Entry 1KI1 (X-ray diffraction, 2.30 A resolution); this record covers chains A and B.

[Chain A]
Molecule: G25K GTP-binding protein, placental isoform
Organism: Homo sapiens
UniProt: P60953 (CDC42_HUMAN); residues 1-188 here = UniProt positions 1-188
Chain sequence (188 residues; each row starts with the number of its first residue):
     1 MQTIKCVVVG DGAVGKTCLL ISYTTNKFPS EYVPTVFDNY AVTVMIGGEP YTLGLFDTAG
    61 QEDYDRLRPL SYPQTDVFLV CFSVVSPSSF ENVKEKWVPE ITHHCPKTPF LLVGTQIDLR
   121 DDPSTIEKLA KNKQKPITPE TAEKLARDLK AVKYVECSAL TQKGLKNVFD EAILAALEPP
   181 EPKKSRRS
Unresolved in the structure: 179-188
Construct notes: engineered mutation S188 (Cys in P60953)
Swiss-Prot annotation at these positions:
  - motif: Y32 to Y40 (Effector region)
  - binding site (GTP): G10 to T17, D57 to Q61, T115 to D118
  - modified residue: Y32 (Microbial infection: O-AMP-tyrosine), T35 (Microbial infection: O-AMP-threonine), Y64 (Phosphotyrosine)
  - glycosylation: Y32 (Microbial infection: O-linked (GlcNAc) tyrosine), T35 (Microbial infection: O-alpha-linked (GlcNAc) threonine)

[Chain B]
Molecule: intersectin long form
Organism: Homo sapiens
Notes: fragment: Dbl homology and Pleckstrin homology domains (residues 1229-1580)
UniProt: Q15811 (ITSN1_HUMAN); aligned to UniProt positions 1229-1580 over residues 1229-1580 (the alignment contains insertions or deletions, so no single offset holds)
Chain sequence (352 residues; row label = number of the first residue in the row):
  1229 DMLTPTERKR QGYIHELIVT EENYVNDLQL VTEIFQKPLM ESELLTEKEV AMIFVNWKEL
  1289 IMCNIKLLKA LRVRKKMSGE KMPVKMIGDI LSAQLPHMQP YIRFCSRQLN GAALIQQKTD
  1349 EAPDFKEFVK RLEMDPRCKG MPLSSFILKP MQRVTRYPLI IKNILENTPE NHPDHSHLKH
  1409 ALEKAEELCS QVNEGVREKE NSDRLEWIQA HVQCEGLSEQ LVFNSVTNCL GPRKFLHSGK
  1469 LYKAKNNKEL YGFLFNDFLL LTQITKPLGS SGTDKVFSPK SNLQYMYKTP IFLNEVLVKL
  1529 PTDPSGDEPI FHISHIDRVY TLRAESINER TAWVQKIKAA SELYIETEKK KR
Unresolved in the structure: 1496-1502, 1536-1538

[Interface between chain A and chain B]
Pairs across the interface - 50 pairs, chain A then chain B:
  Y32(A) with K1237(B); G1240(B), hydrogen bond (side chain-backbone); Y1241(B), hydrogen bond (side chain-backbone); E1244(B)
  V33(A) with Y1241(B), hydrogen bond (backbone-side chain)
  P34(A) with E1244(B)
  T35(A) with E1244(B), hydrogen bond; L1387(B); I1388(B); N1391(B), hydrogen bond
  V36(A) with E1244(B); T1248(B); R1384(B); I1388(B), hydrophobic
  F37(A) with R1384(B), hydrogen bond (backbone-side chain)
  D38(A) with R1384(B), salt bridge
  N39(A) with M1369(B); S1373(B), hydrogen bond (side chain-backbone); Q1380(B), hydrogen bond
  Y40(A) with M1369(B)
  A41(A) with K1367(B); M1369(B), hydrophobic
  F56(A) with M1369(B), hydrophobic; S1373(B); L1376(B), hydrophobic
  D57(A) with R1384(B)
  A59(A) with L1387(B)
  G60(A) with T1383(B); L1387(B)
  Q61(A) with M1379(B); T1383(B)
  Y64(A) with C1417(B); S1418(B); N1421(B)
  D65(A) with N1421(B); R1425(B), salt bridge
  R66(A) with N1421(B); V1424(B); R1425(B); E1428(B), salt bridge
  L67(A) with M1379(B); T1383(B); V1420(B), hydrophobic; N1421(B); V1424(B), hydrophobic
  L70(A) with L1337(B), hydrophobic; L1376(B)
  S71(A) with L1376(B); M1379(B)
  Q74(A) with Q1344(B)
Also at the interface, not in a pair above, chain A (25 interface residues in all): E31, G54, P73
Also at the interface, not in a pair above, chain B (31 interface residues in all): C1333, Q1336, G1368, K1377, R1381, E1414

[In short]
25 residues of chain A and 31 residues of chain B are in contact; the contacts include 8 hydrogen bonds and 3
salt bridges. Polar pairs include D38(A)-R1384(B), D65(A)-R1425(B) and R66(A)-E1428(B). From UniProt: 17
GTP-binding residues on chain A.
Chain A is G25K GTP-binding protein, placental isoform and chain B is intersectin long form, both from Homo
sapiens; the structure, Guanine Nucleotide Exchange Region of Intersectin in Complex with Cdc42, was
determined by X-ray diffraction (same publication as 1LB1).
